5SWS - chains A and D of the 5 polymer chains in the assembly; structure by X-ray diffraction, 2.86 A resolution.

Chain A:
Protein: H-2 class I histocompatibility antigen, D-B alpha chain
Source organism: Mus musculus
Reference sequence: P01899 (HA11_MOUSE); residues 1-280 here correspond to UniProt positions 25-304 (UniProt number = residue number + 24)
Chain sequence (280 residues; numbered 1 to 280; the number before each row is that of its first residue):
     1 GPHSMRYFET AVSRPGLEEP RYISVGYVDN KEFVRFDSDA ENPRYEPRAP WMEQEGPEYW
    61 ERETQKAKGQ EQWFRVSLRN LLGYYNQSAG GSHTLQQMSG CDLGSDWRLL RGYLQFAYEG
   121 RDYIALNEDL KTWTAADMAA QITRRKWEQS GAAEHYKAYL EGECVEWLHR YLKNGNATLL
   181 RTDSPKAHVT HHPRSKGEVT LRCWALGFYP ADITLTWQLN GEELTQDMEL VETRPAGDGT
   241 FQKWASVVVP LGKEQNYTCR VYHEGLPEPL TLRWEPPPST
Unresolved in the structure: 223, 252-254, 278-280
Cystine bridges: Cys203-Cys259
Reported in the primary citation:
  - mutagenesis - K146A (Tm 41 degC): decreased stability

Chain D:
Protein: NP1-B17 TCR alpha chain
Source organism: Mus musculus
Chain sequence (207 residues; each row starts with the number of its first residue; note: 14 numbers in that range are skipped by the numbering (no residue carries them; nothing is unmodelled there)):
     1 QQQVRQSPQS LTVWEGETAI LNCSYEDSTF NY
    39 FPWYQQFPGE GPALLISIRS VSDK
    66 KEDG
    75 RFTIFFNKRE KKLSLHITDS QPGDSATYFC AASEGSGSWQ LIFGSGTQLT VMPNIQNPDP
   135 AVYQLRDSKS SDKSVCLFTD FDSQTNVSQS KDSDVYITDK CVLDMRSMDF KSNSAVAWSN
   195 KSDFACANAF NNSIIPEDTF FPSPESS
Unresolved in the structure: 183-184, 215-221
Cystine bridges: Cys150-Cys200

Chain A / chain D interface:
Pairs across the interface - 10 pairs, chain A then chain D:
  Glu18(A) - Gly109(D)
  Glu18(A) - Ser112(D)  hydrogen bond
  Arg75(A) - Ser110(D)
  Arg75(A) - Trp113(D)
  Val76(A) - Trp113(D)  hydrophobic
  Arg79(A) - Glu108(D)  salt bridge
  Arg79(A) - Ser110(D)
  Arg79(A) - Gly111(D)
  Arg79(A) - Trp113(D)
  Arg79(A) - Gln114(D)  hydrogen bond
Interface residues without a listed pair, chain A (5 interface residues in all): Ala89
The authors on this interface:
  - specific contacts: Glu108(D)-Arg79(A) (salt bridge), Gly109(D)-Glu18(A), Ser110(D)-Arg75(A), Ser110(D)-Arg79(A), Gly111(D)-Arg79(A), Ser112(D)-Glu18(A) (hydrogen bond), Trp113(D)-Arg75(A), Trp113(D)-Arg79(A), Gln114(D)-Arg79(A)
  - interface residues, chain A: Arg14(A)

Overview:
The interface between chain A and chain D involves 5 residues on one side and 7 on the other; the contacts
include 2 hydrogen bonds and 1 salt bridge. Polar contacts include Arg79(A)-Glu108(D), Glu18(A)-Ser112(D) and
Arg79(A)-Gln114(D). The authors report a salt bridge between Glu108(D) and Arg79(A); contacts between
Gly109(D) and Glu18(A), Ser110(D) and Arg75(A) and Ser110(D) and Arg79(A) among others; a hydrogen bond
between Ser112(D) and Glu18(A). From the paper: K146A of chain A reduces stability; the interface residue
Arg14(A).
Chain A is H-2 class I histocompatibility antigen, D-B alpha chain and chain D is NP1-B17 TCR alpha chain,
both from Mus musculus; the structure, Crystal Structure of NP2-B17 TCR-H2Db-NP complex, was determined by
X-ray diffraction (same publication as 5SWZ).
